PDB entry 5YB7 | X-ray diffraction, 2.00 A resolution | chains A and C

[Chain A (and C)]
Molecule: L-amino acid oxidase/monooxygenase
Organism: Pseudomonas sp. AIU 813
Notes: chain C of this document is another copy of the same molecule, construct and numbering; everything in this record applies to it too
Reference sequence: W6JQJ6 (W6JQJ6_9PSED); residue numbers follow UniProt; this construct covers 1-560
Sequence (580 residues; row label = number of the first residue in the row; numbers below 1 keep their minus sign (Met-19 is residue -19)):
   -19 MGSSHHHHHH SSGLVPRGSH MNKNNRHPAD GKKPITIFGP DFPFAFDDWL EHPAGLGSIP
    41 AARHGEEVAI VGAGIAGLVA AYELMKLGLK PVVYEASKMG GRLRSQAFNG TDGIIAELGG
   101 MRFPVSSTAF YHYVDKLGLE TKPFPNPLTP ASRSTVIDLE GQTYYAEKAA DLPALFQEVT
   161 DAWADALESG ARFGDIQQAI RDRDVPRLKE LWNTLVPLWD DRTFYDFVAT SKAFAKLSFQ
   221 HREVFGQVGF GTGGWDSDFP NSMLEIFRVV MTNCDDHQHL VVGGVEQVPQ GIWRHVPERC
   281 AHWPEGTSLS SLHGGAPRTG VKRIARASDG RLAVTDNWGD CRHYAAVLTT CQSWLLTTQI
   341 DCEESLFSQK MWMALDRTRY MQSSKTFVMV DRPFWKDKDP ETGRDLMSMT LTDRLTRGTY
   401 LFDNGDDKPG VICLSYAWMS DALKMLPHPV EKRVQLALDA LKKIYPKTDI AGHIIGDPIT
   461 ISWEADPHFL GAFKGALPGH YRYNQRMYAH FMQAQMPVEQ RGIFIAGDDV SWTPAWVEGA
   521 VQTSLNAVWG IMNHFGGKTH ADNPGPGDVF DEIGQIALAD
Unresolved in the structure: -19 to 11
Construct notes: expression tag (-19 to 0); conflict Phe473 (Ser in W6JQJ6)
Ligand contacts:
  - FAD (flavin-adenine dinucleotide): Val51, Gly52, Ala53, Gly54, Ile55, Ala56, Gly57, Tyr74, Glu75, Ala76, Ser77, Lys78, Gly80, Gly81, Arg82, Leu83, Leu98, Gly99, Gly100, Met101, Arg102, Phe103, Pro104, Gly300, Val301, Thr330, Cys331, Leu335, Gln339, Ile340, Ser363, Lys365, Tyr416, Trp463, His468, Phe469, Ala472, Phe473, Gly507, Asp508, Pro514, Ala515, Trp516, Val517, Ala520
  - L-ornithine (ORN), molecule 1: Arg102, Ser237, Asp238, Tyr416, Trp418, Phe473, Ala515, Trp516
  - L-ornithine (ORN), molecule 2: Thr337, Glu344, Gln349, Trp352, Asp356
  - L-ornithine (ORN), molecule 3: Asp393, Arg394, Leu395
From the paper describing this entry:
  - binding site for L-ornithine: Asp238
  - conformationally variable residues (order/disorder transition): Met419 to His428
  - specificity-determining residues: Asp238 (by similarity / conservation)
  - mutagenesis - D238E: abolished catalytic activity on l-Arg
  - mutagenesis - D238F: abolished catalytic activity on l-Orn
  - mutagenesis - D238F: increased catalytic activity on l-Leu, l-Met, and l-Phe
  - mutagenesis - D238N, D238V: abolished catalytic activity
  - mutagenesis - D238F: increased catalytic activity on l-Ala

[How chain A and chain C interact]
Contacting residue pairs - 76 pairs, chain A then chain C:
  Glu140(A) - Gln349(C)
  Glu140(A) - Lys350(C)  salt bridge
  Gly141(A) - Gln349(C)
  Asp201(A) - Tyr205(C)  hydrogen bond
  Asp201(A) - Arg222(C)  salt bridge
  Thr203(A) - Thr203(C)
  Tyr205(A) - Asp201(C)  hydrogen bond
  Tyr205(A) - Pro478(C)  hydrophobic
  Tyr205(A) - Gly479(C)
  Asp206(A) - Asp206(C)
  Ser218(A) - Asp560(C)
  Phe219(A) - Gly479(C)
  Phe219(A) - Arg482(C)
  Phe219(A) - Asp560(C)  hydrogen bond (backbone-backbone)
  Gln220(A) - Lys350(C)
  Arg222(A) - Asp201(C)  salt bridge
  Glu223(A) - Met353(C)
  Glu223(A) - Tyr483(C)  hydrogen bond
  Gln227(A) - Met353(C)
  Gln227(A) - Arg357(C)
  Trp334(A) - Ser420(C)
  Trp334(A) - Lys424(C)
  Thr337(A) - Leu395(C)
  Thr337(A) - Leu436(C)
  Thr338(A) - Lys424(C)
  Thr338(A) - His428(C)
  Thr338(A) - Lys432(C)  hydrogen bond (backbone-side chain)
  Gln339(A) - His428(C)  hydrogen bond
  Gln339(A) - Lys432(C)
  Glu344(A) - Arg394(C)  salt bridge
  Glu344(A) - Lys443(C)  salt bridge
  Gln349(A) - Glu140(C)
  Gln349(A) - Gly141(C)
  Lys350(A) - Glu140(C)  salt bridge
  Met353(A) - Glu223(C)
  Met353(A) - Gln227(C)
  Met353(A) - Asp393(C)
  Asp356(A) - Lys424(C)  hydrogen bond (backbone-side chain)
  Arg357(A) - Gln227(C)
  Arg357(A) - Asp393(C)  hydrogen bond (side chain-backbone)
  Arg357(A) - Asp421(C)  salt bridge
  Arg357(A) - Lys424(C)
  Arg359(A) - Ser420(C)
  Gln362(A) - Leu423(C)
  Asp393(A) - Met353(C)
  Asp393(A) - Arg357(C)  hydrogen bond (backbone-side chain)
  Arg394(A) - Glu344(C)  salt bridge
  Leu395(A) - Thr337(C)
  Ser420(A) - Trp334(C)
  Ser420(A) - Arg359(C)
  Asp421(A) - Arg357(C)  salt bridge
  Leu423(A) - Trp334(C)  hydrophobic
  Leu423(A) - Gln362(C)
  Leu423(A) - Leu470(C)
  Lys424(A) - Trp334(C)
  Lys424(A) - Thr338(C)  hydrogen bond (backbone-side chain)
  Lys424(A) - Asp356(C)  hydrogen bond (side chain-backbone)
  Lys424(A) - Arg357(C)
  Leu426(A) - Leu426(C)  hydrophobic
  Pro427(A) - Ala465(C)
  Pro427(A) - Leu470(C)
  His428(A) - Gln339(C)  hydrogen bond
  Lys432(A) - Thr338(C)  hydrogen bond (side chain-backbone)
  Lys432(A) - Gln339(C)  hydrogen bond
  Leu436(A) - Thr337(C)
  Lys443(A) - Glu344(C)  salt bridge
  Ala465(A) - Pro427(C)
  Leu470(A) - Leu423(C)
  Leu470(A) - Pro427(C)  hydrophobic
  Pro478(A) - Tyr205(C)  hydrophobic
  Gly479(A) - Tyr205(C)
  Gly479(A) - Phe219(C)
  Arg482(A) - Phe219(C)
  Tyr483(A) - Glu223(C)  hydrogen bond
  Asp560(A) - Ser218(C)
  Asp560(A) - Phe219(C)  hydrogen bond (backbone-backbone)
Interface residues without a listed pair, chain A (51 interface residues in all): Arg202, Ala209, Thr358, Arg397, Glu464, Pro467, Ala559
Interface residues without a listed pair, chain C (51 interface residues in all): Arg202, Ala209, Gln220, Arg397, Glu464, Pro467, Arg486, Ala559

[Summary]
Chain A and chain C each contribute 51 residues to their interface, with 16 hydrogen bonds and 10 salt
bridges. Polar pairs include Glu140(A)-Lys350(C), Asp201(A)-Arg222(C) and Glu344(A)-Arg394(C). The paper
reports a binding site for L-ornithine at Asp238(A); D238N and D238V of chain A abolish catalytic activity; 4
substitutions were tested in all.
Both chains are L-amino acid oxidase/monooxygenase (Pseudomonas sp. AIU 813). Entry 5YB7 (L-Amino acid
oxidase/monooxygenase from Pseudomonas sp. AIU 813 - L-ornithine complex) was determined by X-ray diffraction
(same publication as 5YB6 and 5YB8).
